6HLD - chains A and B; structure by X-ray diffraction, 2.10 A resolution.

[Chain A]
Protein: Furin
Organism: Homo sapiens
Notes: EC 3.4.21.75
Reference sequence: P09958 (FURIN_HUMAN); numbering as in UniProt (aligned over 108-574)
Amino-acid sequence (482 residues; row label = number of the first residue in the row):
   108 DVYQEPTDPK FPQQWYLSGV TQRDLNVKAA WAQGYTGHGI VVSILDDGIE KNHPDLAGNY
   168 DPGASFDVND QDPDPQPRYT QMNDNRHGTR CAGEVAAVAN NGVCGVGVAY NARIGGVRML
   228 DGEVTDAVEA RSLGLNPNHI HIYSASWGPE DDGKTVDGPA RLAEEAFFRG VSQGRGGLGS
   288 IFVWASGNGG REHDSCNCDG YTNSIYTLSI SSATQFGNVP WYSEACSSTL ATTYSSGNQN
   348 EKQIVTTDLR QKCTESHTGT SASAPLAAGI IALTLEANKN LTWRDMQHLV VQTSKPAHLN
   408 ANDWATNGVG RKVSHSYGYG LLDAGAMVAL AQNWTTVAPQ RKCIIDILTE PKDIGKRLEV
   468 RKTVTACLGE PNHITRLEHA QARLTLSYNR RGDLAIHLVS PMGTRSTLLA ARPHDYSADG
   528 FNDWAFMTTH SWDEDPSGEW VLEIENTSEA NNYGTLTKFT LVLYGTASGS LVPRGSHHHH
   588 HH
Disordered / not traced: 108, 581-589
Disulfide bonds: C211-C360, C303-C333, C450-C474
Sequence notes: expression tag (575-589)
Ion coordination: Ca2+ site 1: D115, D162, V205, N208, V210, G212; Ca2+ site 2: D174, D179, D181; Ca2+ site 3: D258, D301, E331; Na+ site 1: S279, G284; Na+ site 2: T309, S311, T314; Na+ site 3 near S544 (its only coordinating residue here)
Curated features (UniProtKB/Swiss-Prot):
  - motif: R498 to D500 (Cell attachment site)
  - active site (Charge relay system): D153, H194, S368
  - binding site (Ca(2+)): D115, D162, D174, D179, D181, V205, N208, V210, G212, D258, D301, E331
  - binding site (substrate): D154, D191, N192, E236, S253 to D258, D264, A292 to N295, D306, Y308, S368
  - glycosylation (N-linked (GlcNAc...) asparagine): N387, N440, N553
  - natural variant: W547 (W547R: In cell line LoVo)
  - mutagenesis: D153 (D153N: Loss of catalytic activity and propeptide first cleavage. Abnormal accumulation in the early secretory pathway)

[Chain B]
Protein: Aln-arg-arg-arg-sll-lys-00S
Amino-acid sequence (7 residues; numbered 1 to 7; the number before each row is that of its first residue):
     1 XRRRXKX
Modified / non-standard residues: ALN (naphthalen-2-yl-3-alanine) at position 1; SLL ((2S)-2-azanyl-6-[(4-hydroxy-4-oxo-butanoyl)amino]hexanoic acid) at position 5; 00S (4-(aminomethyl)benzenecarboximidamide) at position 7

[How chain A and chain B interact]
Residue-residue contacts (36):
  D154(A) with K6(B), salt bridge
  D191(A) with K6(B), hydrogen bond (backbone-side chain)
  N192(A) with K6(B)
  H194(A) with K6(B)
  L227(A) with R2(B), hydrogen bond (backbone-side chain); K6(B)
  G229(A) with R2(B), hydrogen bond (backbone-side chain)
  V231(A) with R3(B), hydrogen bond (backbone-side chain); R4(B)
  T232(A) with R3(B)
  D233(A) with R3(B)
  E236(A) with R3(B), salt bridge; R4(B), salt bridge
  S253(A) with K6(B); 00S_7(B)
  W254(A) with SLL_5(B); 00S_7(B)
  G255(A) with R4(B); SLL_5(B), hydrogen bond (backbone-backbone); 00S_7(B)
  P256(A) with R4(B); 00S_7(B)
  E257(A) with R2(B); SLL_5(B)
  D258(A) with 00S_7(B)
  D264(A) with R4(B), salt bridge
  G265(A) with R4(B), hydrogen bond (backbone-side chain)
  A292(A) with 00S_7(B)
  S293(A) with 00S_7(B)
  G294(A) with 00S_7(B)
  N295(A) with 00S_7(B)
  D306(A) with 00S_7(B)
  Y308(A) with R4(B), hydrogen bond
  T309(A) with 00S_7(B)
  T367(A) with 00S_7(B)
  S368(A) with 00S_7(B)
Interface residues without a listed pair, chain A (30 interface residues in all): D153, A267, W291

[Summary]
30 residues of chain A and 6 residues of chain B are in contact, with 7 hydrogen bonds and 4 salt bridges.
Polar contacts include D154(A)-K6(B), E236(A)-R3(B) and E236(A)-R4(B).
Here chain A is Furin (Homo sapiens) and chain B is Aln-arg-arg-arg-sll-lys-00S. Entry 6HLD (X-ray structure
of furin in complex with the cyclic peptide c[succinyl-Phe-2-Nal-(Arg)3-Lys]-Lys-4-Amba) was determined by
X-ray diffraction (same publication as 6HLB, 6HLE, 6HZA, 6HZB, 6HZC and 6HZD).
